4F5X - chains A and B of the 16 polymer chains in the assembly; structure by X-ray diffraction, 5.00 A resolution (low resolution: residue-level contacts below are approximate; hydrogen-bond / salt-bridge calls are withheld).

# Chain A (and B)
Protein: VP2 protein
Organism: Bovine rotavirus A
Notes: chain B of this document is another copy of the same molecule, construct and numbering; everything in this record applies to it too
UniProt: H9N1A6 (H9N1A6_9REOV); residue numbers follow UniProt; this construct covers 1-880
Amino-acid sequence (880 residues; row label = number of the first residue in the row):
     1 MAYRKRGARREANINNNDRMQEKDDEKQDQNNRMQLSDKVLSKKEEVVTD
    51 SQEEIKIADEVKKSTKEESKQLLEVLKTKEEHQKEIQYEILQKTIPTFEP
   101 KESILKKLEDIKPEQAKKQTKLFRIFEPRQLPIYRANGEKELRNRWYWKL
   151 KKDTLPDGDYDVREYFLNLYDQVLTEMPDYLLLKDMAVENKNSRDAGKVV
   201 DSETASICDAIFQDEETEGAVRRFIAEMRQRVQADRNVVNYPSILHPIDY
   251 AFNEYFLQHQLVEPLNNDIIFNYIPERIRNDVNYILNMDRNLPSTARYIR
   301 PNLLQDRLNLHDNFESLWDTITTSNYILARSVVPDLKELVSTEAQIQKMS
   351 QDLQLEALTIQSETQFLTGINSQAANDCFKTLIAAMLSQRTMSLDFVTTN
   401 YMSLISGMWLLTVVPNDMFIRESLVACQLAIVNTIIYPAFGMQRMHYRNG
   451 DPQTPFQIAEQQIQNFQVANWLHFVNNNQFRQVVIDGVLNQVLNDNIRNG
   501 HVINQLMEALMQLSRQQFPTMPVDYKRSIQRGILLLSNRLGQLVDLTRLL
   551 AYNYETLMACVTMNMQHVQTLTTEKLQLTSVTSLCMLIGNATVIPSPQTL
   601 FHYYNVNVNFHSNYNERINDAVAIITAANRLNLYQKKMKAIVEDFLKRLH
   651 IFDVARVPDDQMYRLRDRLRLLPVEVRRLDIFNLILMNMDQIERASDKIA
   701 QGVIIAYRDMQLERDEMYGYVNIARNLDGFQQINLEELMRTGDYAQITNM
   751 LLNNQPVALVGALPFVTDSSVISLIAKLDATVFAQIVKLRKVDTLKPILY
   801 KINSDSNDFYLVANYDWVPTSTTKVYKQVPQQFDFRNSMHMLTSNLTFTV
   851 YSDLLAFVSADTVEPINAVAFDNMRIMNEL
Disordered / not traced: 1-99 (chain B: 1-70)

# Chain A / chain B interface
Contacting residue pairs - 46 pairs, chain A then chain B:
  Asn313(A) with Leu534(B); Asn538(B)
  Glu315(A) with Arg531(B)
  Ser316(A) with Lys348(B); Gln351(B); Asp352(B)
  Arg421(A) with Val523(B)
  Glu422(A) with Val523(B); Asp524(B); Arg527(B)
  Asp451(A) with Pro522(B)
  Pro452(A) with Thr520(B); Met521(B)
  Thr570(A) with Arg531(B)
  Leu571(A) with Gln351(B); Gln354(B); Arg531(B)
  Tyr634(A) with Arg875(B)
  Lys637(A) with Glu338(B); Asn590(B)
  Met638(A) with Leu880(B)
  Ala655(A) with Ala344(B)
  Arg656(A) with Glu343(B); Gln347(B)
  Pro658(A) with Gln345(B); Lys348(B)
  Asp659(A) with Val340(B); Arg539(B)
  Asp660(A) with Gln345(B); Arg539(B); Gln542(B)
  Gln661(A) with Lys348(B); Asn538(B)
  Tyr663(A) with Gln542(B); Asn590(B); Glu879(B); Leu880(B)
  Arg664(A) with Asn538(B)
  Arg666(A) with Glu879(B); Leu880(B)
  Arg740(A) with Val863(B); Asn867(B)
  Gly742(A) with Ile285(B)
  Tyr744(A) with Val282(B)
  Arg790(A) with Asn287(B); Asp289(B)
Also at the interface, not in a pair above, chain A (30 interface residues in all): Thr320, Gln635, Val657, Asp667, Ala745
Also at the interface, not in a pair above, chain B (39 interface residues in all): Arg279, Tyr284, Met288, Leu339, Gly589, Ser859, Glu864, Ile866

# Overview
30 residues of chain A face 39 of chain B across their interface.
Chain A and chain B are both VP2 protein (Bovine rotavirus A); the structure, Location of the dsRNA-dependent
polymerase, VP1, in rotavirus particles, was determined by X-ray diffraction together with 4AU6 from the same
study.
